Entry 8HFZ (electron microscopy, 2.71 A resolution); this record covers chains A and B of the 4 polymer chains in the assembly.

# Chain A (and B)
Molecule: Spike glycoprotein
Source organism: Severe acute respiratory syndrome coronavirus 2
Notes: chain B of this document is another copy of the same molecule, construct and numbering; everything in this record applies to it too
Reference sequence: P0DTC2 (SPIKE_SARS2); residue numbers follow UniProt; this construct covers 1-1217
Chain sequence (1217 residues; numbered 1 to 1217; the number before each row is that of its first residue):
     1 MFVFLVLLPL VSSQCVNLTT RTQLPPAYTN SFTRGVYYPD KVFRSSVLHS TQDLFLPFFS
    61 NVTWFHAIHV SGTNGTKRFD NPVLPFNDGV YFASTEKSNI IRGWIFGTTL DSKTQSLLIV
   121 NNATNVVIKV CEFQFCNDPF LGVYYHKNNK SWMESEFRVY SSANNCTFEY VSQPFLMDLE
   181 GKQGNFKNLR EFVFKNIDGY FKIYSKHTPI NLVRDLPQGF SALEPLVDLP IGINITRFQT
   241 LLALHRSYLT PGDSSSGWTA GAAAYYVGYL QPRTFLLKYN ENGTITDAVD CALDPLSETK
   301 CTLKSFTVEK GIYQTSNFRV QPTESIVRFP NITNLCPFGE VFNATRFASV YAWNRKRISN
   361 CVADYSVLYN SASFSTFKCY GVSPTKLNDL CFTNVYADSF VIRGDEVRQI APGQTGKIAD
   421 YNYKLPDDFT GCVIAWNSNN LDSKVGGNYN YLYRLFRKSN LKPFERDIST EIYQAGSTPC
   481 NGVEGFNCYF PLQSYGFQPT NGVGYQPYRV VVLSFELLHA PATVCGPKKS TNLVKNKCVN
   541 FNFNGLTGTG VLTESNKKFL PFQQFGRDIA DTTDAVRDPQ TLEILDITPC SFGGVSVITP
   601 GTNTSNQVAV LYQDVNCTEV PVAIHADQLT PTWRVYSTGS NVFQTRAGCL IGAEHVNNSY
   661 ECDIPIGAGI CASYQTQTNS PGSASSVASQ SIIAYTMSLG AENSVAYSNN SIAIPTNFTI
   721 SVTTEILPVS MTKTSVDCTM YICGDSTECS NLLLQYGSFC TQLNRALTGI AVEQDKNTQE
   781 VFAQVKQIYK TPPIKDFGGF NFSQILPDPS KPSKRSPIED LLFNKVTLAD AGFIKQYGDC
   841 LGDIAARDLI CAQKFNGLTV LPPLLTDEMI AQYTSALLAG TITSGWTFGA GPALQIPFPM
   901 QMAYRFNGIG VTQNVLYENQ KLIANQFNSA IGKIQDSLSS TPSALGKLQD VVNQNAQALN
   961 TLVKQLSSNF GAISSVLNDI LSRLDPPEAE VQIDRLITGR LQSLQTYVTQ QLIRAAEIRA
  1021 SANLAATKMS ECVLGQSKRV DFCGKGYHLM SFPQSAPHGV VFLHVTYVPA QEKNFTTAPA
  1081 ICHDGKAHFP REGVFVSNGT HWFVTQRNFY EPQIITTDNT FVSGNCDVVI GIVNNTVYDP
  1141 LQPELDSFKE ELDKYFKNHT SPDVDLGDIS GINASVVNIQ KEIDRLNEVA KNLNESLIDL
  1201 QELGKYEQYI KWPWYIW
Not modelled in the structure: 1-13, 69-76, 142-153, 177-187, 248-256, 677-689, 828-847, 1148-1217 (chain B: 1-13, 69-76, 143-152, 177-185, 248-260, 677-689, 828-847, 1148-1217)
Differences from the reference sequence: engineered mutation Gly682 (Arg in P0DTC2), Ser683 (Arg in P0DTC2), Ser685 (Arg in P0DTC2), Pro817 (Phe in P0DTC2), Pro892 (Ala in P0DTC2), Pro899 (Ala in P0DTC2), Pro942 (Ala in P0DTC2), Pro986 (Lys in P0DTC2), Pro987 (Val in P0DTC2)
Disulfides: Cys15-Cys136, Cys131-Cys166, Cys291-Cys301, Cys336-Cys361, Cys379-Cys432, Cys391-Cys525, Cys480-Cys488, Cys538-Cys590, Cys617-Cys649, Cys662-Cys671, Cys738-Cys760, Cys743-Cys749, Cys1032-Cys1043, Cys1082-Cys1126
Covalent attachments: N-acetylglucosamine (NAG) linked to Asn61, Asn122, Asn234, Asn282, Asn331, Asn616, Asn709, Asn717, Asn801, Asn1074, Asn1098, Asn1134
Curated features (UniProtKB/Swiss-Prot):
  - region: Asn280 to Cys301 (Putative superantigen), Arg403 to Asp405 (Integrin-binding motif), Asn448 to Phe456 (Immunodominant HLA epitope recognized by the CD8+), Pro681, Ala684 (Putative superantigen), Ser816 to Tyr837 (Fusion peptide 1), Lys835 to Phe855 (Fusion peptide 2), Asp1163 to Glu1202 (Heptad repeat 2)
  - site: Arg815, Ser816 (Cleavage)
  - glycosylation: Asn17 (N-linked (GlcNAc...) (complex) asparagine), Asn61 (N-linked (GlcNAc...) (hybrid) asparagine), Asn74 (N-linked (GlcNAc...) (complex) asparagine), Asn122 (N-linked (GlcNAc...) (hybrid) asparagine), Asn149 (N-linked (GlcNAc...) (complex) asparagine), Asn165 (N-linked (GlcNAc...) (complex) asparagine), Asn234 (N-linked (GlcNAc...) (high mannose) asparagine), Asn282 (N-linked (GlcNAc...) (complex) asparagine), Thr323 (O-linked (GalNAc) threonine), Ser325 (O-linked (HexNAc...) serine), Asn331 (N-linked (GlcNAc...) (complex) asparagine), Asn343 (N-linked (GlcNAc...) (complex) asparagine), Asn603 (N-linked (GlcNAc...) (hybrid) asparagine), Asn616 (N-linked (GlcNAc...) (complex) asparagine), Asn657 (N-linked (GlcNAc...) (complex) asparagine), Thr676 (O-linked (GlcNAc...) threonine), Thr678 (O-linked (GlcNAc...) threonine), Asn709 (N-linked (GlcNAc...) (high mannose) asparagine), Asn717 (N-linked (GlcNAc...) (hybrid) asparagine), Asn801 (N-linked (GlcNAc...) (hybrid) asparagine) and 6 more in UniProt

# Interface between chain A and chain B
Residue-residue contacts - 110 pairs, chain A then chain B:
  Gln314(A) with Ser735(B)
  Asn317(A) with Asp737(B), hydrogen bond
  Arg357(A) with Thr167(B)
  Asn360(A) with Phe168(B)
  Pro521(A) with Pro230(B)
  Thr547(A) with Asn978(B), hydrogen bond
  Lys558(A) with Asn282(B)
  Phe559(A) with Phe43(B), hydrophobic
  Leu560(A) with Asn282(B)
  Phe562(A) with Lys41(B); Glu224(B); Pro225(B), hydrophobic
  Gln563(A) with Val42(B), hydrogen bond (side chain-backbone); Phe43(B); Gly283(B)
  Gln564(A) with Lys41(B), hydrogen bond (backbone-backbone)
  Phe565(A) with Val42(B); Phe43(B), hydrogen bond (backbone-backbone)
  Gly566(A) with Phe43(B)
  Arg567(A) with Phe43(B), hydrogen bond (backbone-backbone)
  Asp568(A) with Ala852(B)
  Ile569(A) with Asp848(B)
  Thr588(A) with Phe855(B)
  Pro589(A) with Phe855(B), hydrophobic
  Phe592(A) with Met740(B), hydrophobic; Lys854(B)
  Ala647(A) with Pro862(B), hydrophobic
  Pro665(A) with Leu864(B), hydrophobic
  Ala668(A) with Pro863(B), hydrogen bond (backbone-backbone); Leu864(B); Thr866(B)
  Gly669(A) with Leu864(B), hydrogen bond (backbone-backbone); Thr866(B); Met869(B)
  Met697(A) with Leu865(B), hydrophobic
  Leu699(A) with Met869(B); Gln872(B); Tyr873(B)
  Gly700(A) with Lys786(B); Ile788(B)
  Ala701(A) with Lys786(B); Gln787(B); Ile788(B), hydrogen bond (backbone-backbone)
  Glu702(A) with Ile788(B); Lys790(B), salt bridge
  Asn703(A) with Gln787(B), hydrogen bond; Ile788(B), hydrogen bond (backbone-backbone); Tyr789(B); Lys790(B), hydrogen bond (backbone-backbone)
  Val705(A) with Tyr789(B), hydrophobic; Thr883(B)
  Ala706(A) with Gln895(B)
  Tyr707(A) with Asp796(B); Phe797(B); Thr883(B); Ile896(B); Pro897(B), hydrophobic; Phe898(B), hydrogen bond (side chain-backbone)
  Ser708(A) with Pro897(B)
  Asn709(A) with Pro897(B)
  Ser711(A) with Gln895(B), hydrogen bond; Ile896(B); Pro897(B)
  Ile712(A) with Gln895(B); Ile896(B), hydrophobic
  Ala713(A) with Leu894(B); Gln895(B), hydrogen bond (backbone-backbone)
  Gln957(A) with Arg765(B)
  Thr961(A) with Arg765(B), hydrogen bond
  Gln965(A) with Ser758(B), hydrogen bond (side chain-backbone); Phe759(B)
  Ser968(A) with Gly757(B)
  Asn969(A) with Gln755(B)
  Phe970(A) with Gln755(B); Tyr756(B)
  Gly971(A) with Gln755(B), hydrogen bond (backbone-side chain)
  Ala972(A) with Gln755(B)
  Arg995(A) with Asp994(B), salt bridge
  Thr1006(A) with Gln762(B)
  Gln1010(A) with Leu1012(B)
  Ile1013(A) with Leu1012(B), hydrophobic
  Glu1017(A) with Arg1019(B), salt bridge
  Arg1039(A) with Glu1031(B), salt bridge; Arg1039(B)
  Val1040(A) with Ser1030(B)
  Asp1041(A) with Gly889(B); Ser1030(B)
  Lys1045(A) with Lys786(B)
  Gly1046(A) with Ala890(B)
  Pro1069(A) with Pro892(B)
  Glu1072(A) with Pro892(B); Leu894(B)
  Asn1074(A) with Gln895(B)
  Thr1077(A) with Met900(B)
  Pro1079(A) with Tyr917(B), hydrophobic
  Phe1089(A) with Gln913(B); Asn914(B); Tyr917(B), hydrophobic
  Pro1090(A) with Gln913(B)
  Val1094(A) with Tyr904(B)
  Arg1107(A) with Tyr904(B); Asn907(B); Gln913(B)
  Phe1121(A) with Asn914(B)
  Ser1123(A) with Asn914(B), hydrogen bond; Glu918(B), hydrogen bond; Glu1111(B)
  Val1128(A) with Tyr917(B); Glu918(B)
  Val1129(A) with Tyr917(B), hydrophobic
Interface residues without a listed pair, chain A (88 interface residues in all): Arg319, Ser359, Lys557, Ala570, Gln613, Asp614, Ile666, Gly667, Ile670, Ser704, Asn710, Pro715, Pro986, Thr1009, Tyr1047, Ala1078, Gly1093, Ile1130, Leu1141
Interface residues without a listed pair, chain B (92 interface residues in all): Tyr38, Arg44, Val47, Cys166, Gly199, Tyr200, Thr284, Asp427, Gln784, Pro792, Leu849, Asn856, Thr859, Val860, Leu861, Trp886, Gly891, Ala893, Pro899, Gln920, Lys921, Val963, Gln1005, Thr1009, Ile1013, Thr1027, Leu1034, Gly1035, Glu1144

# In short
The interface between chain A and chain B involves 88 residues on one side and 92 on the other; the contacts
include 20 hydrogen bonds and 4 salt bridges. Among the polar pairs are Glu702(A)-Lys790(B),
Arg995(A)-Asp994(B) and Glu1017(A)-Arg1019(B).
Chain A and chain B are both Spike glycoprotein (Severe acute respiratory syndrome coronavirus 2); the
structure, Cryo-EM structure of SARS-CoV-2 prototype spike protein in complex with white-tailed deer ACE2, was
determined by electron microscopy together with 8HFX, 8HFY, 8HG0, 8IFY and 8IFZ from the same study.
